1KLI - chains L and H; structure by X-ray diffraction, 1.69 A resolution.

[Chain L]
Molecule: factor VIIa
Source organism: Homo sapiens
Notes: EC 3.4.21.21; fragment: light chain
UniProt: P08709 (FA7_HUMAN); residues 84-152 here correspond to UniProt positions 144-212 (UniProt number = residue number + 60)
Amino-acid sequence (69 residues; each row starts with the number of its first residue):
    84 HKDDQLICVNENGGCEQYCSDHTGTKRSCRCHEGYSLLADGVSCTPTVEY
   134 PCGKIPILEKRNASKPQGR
Disordered / not traced: 145-152
Cystine bridges: Cys91-Cys102, Cys98-Cys112, Cys114-Cys127
Curated features (UniProtKB/Swiss-Prot):
  - site: Arg152 (Cleavage)
  - glycosylation: Asn145 (N-linked (GlcNAc...) asparagine)

[Chain H]
Molecule: factor VIIa
Source organism: Homo sapiens
Notes: EC 3.4.21.21; fragment: heavy chain
UniProt: P08709 (FA7_HUMAN); the construct lacks a stretch of the UniProt sequence and is renumbered around it, so the offset changes along the chain: 16-35 = UniProt 213-232; 37-60 = UniProt 233-256; 61-129 = UniProt 261-329; 134-147 = UniProt 337-350; 5 more segments
Amino-acid sequence (254 residues; row label = number of the first residue in the row; note: 11 numbers in that range are skipped by the numbering (no residue carries them; nothing is unmodelled there); a row labelled like 60A-60D holds insertion residues (60A, then the next letters in order)):
    16 IVGGKVCPKGECPWQVLLLV
    37 NGAQLCGGTLINTIWVVSAAHCFD
60A-60D KIKN
    61 WRNLIAVLGEHDLSEHDGDEQSRRVAQVIIPSTYVPGTTNHDIALLRLHQ
   111 PVVLTDHVVPLCLPERTFS
129A-129G ERTLAFV
   134 RFSLVSGWGQLLDR
   149 GATALELMVLNVPRLMTQDCLQ
170A-170I QSRKVGDSP
   175 NITEYMFCA
  184A G
   184 YSDG
  188A S
   188 KDSCKGDSGGPHATHYRGTWYLTGIVSWGQ
   219 GC
  221A A
   221 TVGHFGVYTRVSQYIEWLQKLMRSEPRPGVLLRAPFP
Cystine bridges: Cys22-Cys27, Cys42-Cys58, Cys168-Cys182, Cys191-Cys220
Metal / ion sites: Ca2+: Glu70, Asp72, Glu75, Glu80
Residues lining bound ligands: benzamidine (BEN): Asp189, Ser190, Cys191, Lys192, Ser195, Val213, Ser214, Trp215, Gly216, Gly219, Cys220, Gly226, Val227
Curated features (UniProtKB/Swiss-Prot):
  - active site (Charge relay system): His57, Asp102, Ser195
  - binding site (substrate): Asp189
  - glycosylation: Asn175 (N-linked (GlcNAc...) asparagine)

[Chain L / chain H interface]
Residue-residue contacts (48):
  Cys91(L) with Arg129B(H)
  Val92(L) with Arg129B(H)
  Glu94(L) with Arg204(H)
  Asn95(L) with Phe128(H); Thr129C(H), hydrogen bond; Tyr203(H)
  Gly97(L) with Arg204(H), hydrogen bond (backbone-side chain)
  Cys98(L) with Arg204(H), hydrogen bond (backbone-side chain)
  Glu99(L) with Tyr203(H); Arg204(H)
  Gln100(L) with Phe128(H); Tyr208(H)
  Tyr101(L) with Leu123(H); Pro124(H); Glu125(H); Phe128(H), hydrophobic; Tyr208(H)
  Asp104(L) with Arg129B(H), salt bridge
  Arg113(L) with Glu125(H), salt bridge
  His115(L) with Leu123(H)
  Tyr118(L) with Thr206(H)
  Tyr133(L) with Leu114(H); Thr115(H); Asp116(H), hydrogen bond
  Pro134(L) with Val119(H)
  Cys135(L) with Pro120(H); Leu121(H); Cys122(H), disulfide; Thr206(H)
  Gly136(L) with Trp29(H); Pro120(H), hydrogen bond (backbone-backbone); Cys122(H), hydrogen bond (backbone-side chain); Thr206(H); Trp207(H), hydrogen bond (backbone-backbone)
  Lys137(L) with Trp29(H); Val119(H); Gly205(H), hydrogen bond (side chain-backbone); Thr206(H), hydrogen bond
  Ile138(L) with Gly25(H); Glu26(H); Trp29(H), hydrophobic; Trp207(H)
  Pro139(L) with Asp116(H); Val119(H), hydrophobic
  Ile140(L) with Lys24(H); Gly25(H); Glu26(H)
  Lys143(L) with Asp116(H), salt bridge
Also at the interface, not in a pair above, chain L (25 interface residues in all): Lys85, Cys102, Leu141
Also at the interface, not in a pair above, chain H (25 interface residues in all): Pro28, Thr127
Cross-chain cystine bridges: Cys135(L)-Cys122(H)

[Overview]
The chain L/chain H interface involves 25 residues from each chain; the contacts include 1 disulfide bond, 9
hydrogen bonds and 3 salt bridges. Polar pairs include Asp104(L)-Arg129B(H), Arg113(L)-Glu125(H) and
Lys143(L)-Asp116(H). Chain H binds benzamidine.
Chain L is factor VIIa and chain H is factor VIIa, both from Homo sapiens; the structure, Cofactor-and
substrate-assisted activation of factor VIIa, was determined by X-ray diffraction (same publication as 1KLJ).
